8CC6 - chains A and E of the 5 polymer chains in the assembly; structure by electron microscopy, 3.20 A resolution.

== Chain A (and E) ==
Molecule: 5-hydroxytryptamine receptor 3A
Source organism: Mus musculus
Notes: chain E of this document is another copy of the same molecule, construct and numbering; everything in this record applies to it too
UniProtKB: P23979 (5HT3A_MOUSE); the construct has insertions or renumbered stretches relative to UniProt, so the offset changes along the chain: 6-276 = UniProt 32-302; 278-460 = UniProt 303-485
Sequence (566 residues; numbered -103 to 462; the number before each row is that of its first residue; numbers below 1 keep their minus sign (Met-103 is residue -103)):
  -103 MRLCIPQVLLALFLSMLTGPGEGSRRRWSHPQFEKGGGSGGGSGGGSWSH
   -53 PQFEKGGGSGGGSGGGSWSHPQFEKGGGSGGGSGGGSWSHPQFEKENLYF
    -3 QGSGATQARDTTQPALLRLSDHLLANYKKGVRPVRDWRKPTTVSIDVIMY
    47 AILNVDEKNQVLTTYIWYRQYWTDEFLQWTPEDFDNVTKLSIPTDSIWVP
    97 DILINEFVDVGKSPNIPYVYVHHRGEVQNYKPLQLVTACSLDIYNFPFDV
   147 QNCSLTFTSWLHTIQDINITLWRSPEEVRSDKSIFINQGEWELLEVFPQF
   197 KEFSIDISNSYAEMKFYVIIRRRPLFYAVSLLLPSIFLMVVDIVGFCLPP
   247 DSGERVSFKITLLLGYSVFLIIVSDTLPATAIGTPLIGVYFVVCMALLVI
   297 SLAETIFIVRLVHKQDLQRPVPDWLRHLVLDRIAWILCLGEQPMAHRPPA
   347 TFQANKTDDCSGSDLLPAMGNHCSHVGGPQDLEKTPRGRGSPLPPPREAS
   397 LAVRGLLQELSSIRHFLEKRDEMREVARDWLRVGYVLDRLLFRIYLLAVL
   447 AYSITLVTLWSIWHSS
Not modelled in the structure: -103 to 7, 334-396, 461-462
Construct notes: initiating methionine (-103); expression tag (-102 to 5, 461-462); insertion (277)
Covalently attached groups: N-acetylglucosamine (NAG) linked to Asn82, Asn148, Asn164
Residues lining bound ligands:
  - PZ-1922 (U9L; 1-[(3-chlorophenyl)methyl]-4-piperazin-1-yl-pyrrolo[3,2-c]quinoline), molecule 1: Asp42, Ile44, Trp63, Tyr64, Arg65, Tyr126, Arg169, Asp177, Ser179, Ile180
  - PZ-1922 (U9L), molecule 2: Asn101, Ser155, Trp156, Phe199, Ile201, Tyr207
What the authors report for this chain:
  - binding site for PZ-1922: Ile44, Trp63, Tyr126, Trp156, Ser179, Phe199, Tyr207

== Chain A / chain E interface ==
Residue-residue contacts (107):
  Lys24(A) with Leu13(E); Asp17(E)
  Gly26(A) with Ser87(E); Pro89(E)
  Val27(A) with Leu12(E), hydrophobic; Leu13(E), hydrophobic; Ser16(E)
  Arg28(A) with Leu12(E)
  Val30(A) with Leu12(E), hydrophobic
  Arg31(A) with Pro10(E)
  Trp33(A) with Leu12(E), hydrophobic; Asp81(E), hydrogen bond (side chain-backbone); Asn82(E); Val83(E), hydrophobic
  Arg34(A) with Asp81(E), salt bridge
  Asn55(A) with Leu49(E)
  Gln56(A) with Gln184(E); Gly185(E), hydrogen bond (side chain-backbone)
  Phe72(A) with Pro10(E), hydrophobic; Leu13(E), hydrophobic
  Trp94(A) with Tyr114(E), hydrogen bond
  Val95(A) with Tyr114(E), hydrogen bond (backbone-side chain)
  Asp97(A) with Tyr114(E)
  Leu99(A) with Pro110(E), hydrophobic; Ile112(E), hydrophobic
  Asn101(A) with Tyr46(E); Trp63(E)
  Glu102(A) with Tyr46(E)
  Phe103(A) with Tyr61(E)
  Val104(A) with Leu49(E); Tyr61(E); Gln130(E)
  Asp105(A) with Lys108(E), salt bridge; Gln130(E), hydrogen bond
  Val106(A) with Lys108(E)
  Trp156(A) with Trp63(E); Ile112(E), hydrophobic; Tyr126(E); Lys127(E); Pro128(E), hydrophobic
  Leu157(A) with Tyr114(E); Val115(E); Tyr116(E); Gln124(E); Tyr126(E), hydrophobic
  His158(A) with Ser87(E), hydrogen bond; Tyr114(E); Tyr116(E)
  Thr159(A) with Tyr116(E), hydrogen bond (backbone-side chain)
  Asp162(A) with Tyr116(E), hydrogen bond
  Gly249(A) with Glu250(E)
  Glu250(A) with Glu250(E)
  Val252(A) with Leu244(E), hydrophobic; Glu250(E), hydrogen bond (backbone-side chain)
  Ser253(A) with Glu250(E), hydrogen bond (backbone-side chain)
  Ile256(A) with Phe254(E), hydrophobic; Thr257(E)
  Leu259(A) with Phe233(E), hydrophobic; Val237(E), hydrophobic
  Leu260(A) with Gly261(E)
  Ser263(A) with Phe233(E)
  Ile267(A) with Ile268(E), hydrophobic
  Ala275(A) with Phe222(E)
  Thr276(A) with Phe222(E)
  Ala277(A) with Gln184(E); Leu221(E); Phe222(E)
  Ile278(A) with Leu221(E)
  Gly279(A) with Leu221(E)
  Val288(A) with Leu229(E), hydrophobic
  Met291(A) with Phe233(E), hydrophobic
  Val295(A) with Phe233(E), hydrophobic
  Leu298(A) with Phe254(E), hydrophobic
  Ala299(A) with Val240(E), hydrophobic
  Ile302(A) with Val240(E); Gly241(E); Cys243(E), hydrophobic; Leu244(E), hydrophobic
  Val305(A) with Leu244(E), hydrophobic
  Arg306(A) with Cys243(E), hydrogen bond (side chain-backbone)
  His309(A) with Pro245(E); Asp247(E), salt bridge; Ser248(E)
  Gln311(A) with Asp247(E); Tyr431(E)
  Asp312(A) with Arg424(E)
  Leu313(A) with Arg424(E); Leu427(E), hydrophobic; Arg428(E); Tyr431(E), hydrophobic
  Ala398(A) with Val399(E), hydrophobic
  Gly401(A) with Leu403(E)
  Leu402(A) with Leu402(E), hydrophobic; Leu403(E), hydrophobic; Leu406(E)
  Glu405(A) with Leu406(E); Ser407(E); Arg410(E)
  Leu406(A) with Leu406(E), hydrophobic
  Ser408(A) with Arg410(E)
  Ile409(A) with Ile409(E), hydrophobic; Leu413(E), hydrophobic
  Phe412(A) with Leu413(E), hydrophobic; Glu414(E); Asp417(E)
  Lys415(A) with Asp417(E), salt bridge
  Arg416(A) with Arg420(E)
Interface residues without a listed pair, chain A (73 interface residues in all): Lys25, Asp32, Lys54, Ala134, Ser136, Phe199, Tyr207, Arg251, Thr280, Lys310, Met419
Interface residues without a listed pair, chain E (68 interface residues in all): Ala11, Asn50, Ser109, Pro113, Ile182, Glu186, Arg219, Val225, Glu421

== Overview ==
73 residues of chain A and 68 residues of chain E are in contact, with 11 hydrogen bonds and 4 salt bridges.
Polar contacts include Arg34(A)-Asp81(E), Asp105(A)-Lys108(E) and His309(A)-Asp247(E). Ligands of chain A:
PZ-1922. Covalently linked N-acetylglucosamine: at Asn82(A), Asn148(A) and Asn164(A). The paper reports a
binding site for PZ-1922 at Ile44(A), Trp63(A) and Tyr126(A) among others.
Chain A and chain E are both 5-hydroxytryptamine receptor 3A (Mus musculus); the structure, Mouse serotonin
5-HT3A receptor in complex with PZ-1922, was determined by electron microscopy (same publication as 8CC7).
